PDB entry 7VN4 | X-ray diffraction, 2.10 A resolution | chains C and H of the 4 polymer chains in the assembly

Chain C:
Name: Maltodextrin-binding protein, Protein BRASSINAZOLE-RESISTANT 1
From: Serratia sp. (strain FS14)
UniProt: chimeric construct of A0A4P1LXE0, Q8S307: residues -347 to 20 from A0A4P1LXE0 (A0A4P1LXE0_SERSF) positions 3-370 (UniProt number = residue number + 350); residues 21-90 from Q8S307 positions 21-90 (same numbers)
Amino-acid sequence (439 residues; row label = number of the first residue in the row; numbers below 1 keep their minus sign (Met-348 is residue -348)):
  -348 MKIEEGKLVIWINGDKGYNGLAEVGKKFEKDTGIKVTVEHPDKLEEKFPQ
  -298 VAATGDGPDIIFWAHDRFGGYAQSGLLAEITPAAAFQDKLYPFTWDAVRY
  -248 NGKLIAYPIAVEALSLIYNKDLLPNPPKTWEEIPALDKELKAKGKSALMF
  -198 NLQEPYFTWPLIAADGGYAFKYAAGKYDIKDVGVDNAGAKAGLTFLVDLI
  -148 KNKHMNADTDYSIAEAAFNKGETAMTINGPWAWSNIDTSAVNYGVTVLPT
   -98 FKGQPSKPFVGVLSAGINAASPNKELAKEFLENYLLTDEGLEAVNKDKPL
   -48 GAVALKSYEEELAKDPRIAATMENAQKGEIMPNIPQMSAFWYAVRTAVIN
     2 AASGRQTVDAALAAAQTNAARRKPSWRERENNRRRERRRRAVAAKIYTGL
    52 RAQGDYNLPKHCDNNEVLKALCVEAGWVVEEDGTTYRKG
Not modelled in the structure: 89-90
Construct notes: initiating methionine (-348); engineered mutation Ala-266 (Asp84 in A0A4P1LXE0), Ala-265 (Lys85 in A0A4P1LXE0), Ala-176 (Glu174 in A0A4P1LXE0), Ala-175 (Asn175 in A0A4P1LXE0), Ala-109 (Lys241 in A0A4P1LXE0), Ala11 (Glu361 in A0A4P1LXE0), Ala14 (Lys364 in A0A4P1LXE0), Ala15 (Asp365 in A0A4P1LXE0)

Chain H:
Molecule: 15-nt DNA strand
Sequence (15 nucleotides; each row starts with the number of its first residue; numbers below 1 keep their minus sign (DT-3 is residue -3)):
    -3 TTTCCACGTGGAAAA

Interface between chain C and chain H:
Contacting residue pairs - 14 pairs, chain C then chain H:
  Arg30(C) - DT5(H)  sugar contact
  Arg30(C) - DG6(H)  salt bridge to the phosphate
  Asn33(C) - DT5(H)  base contact
  Arg34(C) - DG4(H)  salt bridge to the phosphate
  Arg34(C) - DT5(H)  base contact
  Glu37(C) - DT5(H)  base contact
  Arg41(C) - DA2(H)  sugar contact
  Arg41(C) - DC3(H)  salt bridge to the phosphate
  Arg41(C) - DG4(H)  hydrogen bond to the base
  Ala45(C) - DA2(H)  phosphate contact
  Arg52(C) - DC1(H)  salt bridge to the phosphate
  Asp64(C) - DC0(H)  phosphate contact
  Asp64(C) - DC1(H)  phosphate contact
  Asn65(C) - DC1(H)  hydrogen bond to the phosphate
Also at the interface, not in a pair above, chain C (10 interface residues in all): Cys63

Overview:
The interface between chain C and chain H involves 10 residues on one side and 7 on the other; the contacts
include 2 hydrogen bonds and 4 salt bridges. Polar contacts include Arg41(C)-DG4(H), Asn65(C)-DC1(H) and
Arg30(C)-DG6(H).
Chain C is Maltodextrin-binding protein, Protein BRASSINAZOLE-RESISTANT 1 (Serratia sp. (strain FS14)) and
chain H is a 15-nt DNA strand; the structure, Crystal structure of MBP-fused BIL1/BZR1 (21-90) in complex with
double-stranded DNA contaning TCCACGTGGA, was determined by X-ray diffraction together with 7VN2, 7VN3, 7VN5,
7VN6, 7VN7 and 7VN8 from the same study.
